Entry 8XPM (electron microscopy, 3.90 A resolution); this record covers chains P and q2 of the 68 polymer chains in the assembly.

[Chain P (and q2)]
Name: Tail tube protein
Organism: Escherichia phage Lambda
Notes: chain q2 of this document is another copy of the same molecule, construct and numbering; everything in this record applies to it too
UniProt: P03733 (TUBE_LAMBD); residue numbers follow UniProt; this construct covers 1-246
Amino-acid sequence (246 residues; row label = number of the first residue in the row):
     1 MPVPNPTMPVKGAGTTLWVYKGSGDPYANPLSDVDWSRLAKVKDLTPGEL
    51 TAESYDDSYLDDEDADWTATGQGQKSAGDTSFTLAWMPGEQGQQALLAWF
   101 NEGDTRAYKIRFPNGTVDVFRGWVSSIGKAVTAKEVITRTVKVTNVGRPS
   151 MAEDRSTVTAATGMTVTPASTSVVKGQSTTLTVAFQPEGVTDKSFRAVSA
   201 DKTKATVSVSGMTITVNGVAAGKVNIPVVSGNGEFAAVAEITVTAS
Unresolved in the structure: 1-3

[Interface between chain P and chain q2]
Pairs across the interface (25):
  E53(P) with K134(q2)
  S54(P) with K134(q2), hydrogen bond (backbone-side chain)
  Y55(P) with K134(q2); E135(q2); V136(q2), hydrogen bond (side chain-backbone)
  D56(P) with K43(q2), salt bridge
  S58(P) with K43(q2), hydrogen bond (backbone-side chain)
  Y59(P) with K41(q2); V42(q2), hydrogen bond (backbone-backbone); K43(q2); V136(q2)
  L60(P) with G12(q2); G14(q2); T15(q2); V42(q2), hydrogen bond (backbone-backbone)
  D61(P) with G14(q2); T15(q2); T16(q2), hydrogen bond; R38(q2), salt bridge; A40(q2); K41(q2), hydrogen bond (side chain-backbone)
  D62(P) with G14(q2)
  A65(P) with A13(q2), hydrophobic
  G73(P) with K134(q2)
  Q74(P) with K134(q2)
Other interface residues (no listed pair), chain q2 (14 interface residues in all): L45

[Summary]
12 residues of chain P and 14 residues of chain q2 are in contact; the contacts include 7 hydrogen bonds and 2
salt bridges. Among the polar pairs are D56(P)-K43(q2), D61(P)-R38(q2) and S54(P)-K134(q2).
Chain P and chain q2 are both Tail tube protein (Escherichia phage Lambda); the structure, Mature virion
portal of phage lambda with DNA, was determined by electron microscopy, deposited together with 8XOT, 8XOU,
8XOW and 8XQB.
